PDB entry 7R5V | electron microscopy, 4.55 A resolution (low resolution: residue-level contacts below are approximate; hydrogen-bond / salt-bridge calls are withheld) | chains L and N of the 13 polymer chains in the assembly

# Chain L
Protein: Centromere protein L
Organism: Homo sapiens
Reference sequence: Q8N0S6 (CENPL_HUMAN); numbering as in UniProt (aligned over 1-344)
Sequence (344 residues; row label = number of the first residue in the row):
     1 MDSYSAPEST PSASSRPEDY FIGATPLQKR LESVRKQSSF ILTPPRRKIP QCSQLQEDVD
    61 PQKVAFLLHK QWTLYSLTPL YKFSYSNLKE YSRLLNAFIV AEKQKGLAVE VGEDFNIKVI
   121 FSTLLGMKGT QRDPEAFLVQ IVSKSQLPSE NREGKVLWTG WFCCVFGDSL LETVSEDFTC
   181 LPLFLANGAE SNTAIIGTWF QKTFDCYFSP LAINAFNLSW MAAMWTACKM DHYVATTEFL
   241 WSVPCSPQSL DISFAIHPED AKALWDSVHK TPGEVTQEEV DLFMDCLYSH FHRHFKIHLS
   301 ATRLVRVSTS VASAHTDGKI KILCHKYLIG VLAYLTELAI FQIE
Not modelled in the structure: 1-25, 104-115, 145-154
Curated features (UniProtKB/Swiss-Prot):
  - modified residue: Ser-39 (Phosphoserine), Thr-43 (Phosphothreonine), Ser-53 (Phosphoserine)

# Chain N
Protein: Centromere protein N
Organism: Homo sapiens
Reference sequence: Q96H22 (CENPN_HUMAN); numbering as in UniProt (aligned over 1-339)
Sequence (339 residues; numbered 1 to 339; the number before each row is that of its first residue):
     1 MDETVAEFIK RTILKIPMNE LTTILKAWDF LSENQLQTVN FRQRKESVVQ HLIHLCEEKR
    61 ASISDAALLD IIYMQFHQHQ KVWEVFQMSK GPGEDVDLFD MKQFKNSFKK ILQRALKNVT
   121 VSFRETEENA VWIRIAWGTQ YTKPNQYKPT YVVYYSQTPY AFTSSSMLRR NTPLLGQALT
   181 IASKHHQIVK MDLRSRYLDS LKAIVFKQYN QTFETHNSTT PLQERSLGLD INMDSRIIHE
   241 NIVEKERVQR ITQETFGDYP QPQLEFAQYK LETKFKSGLN GSILAEREEP LRCLIKFSSP
   301 HLLEALKSLA PAGIADAPLS PLLTCIPNKR MNYFKIRDK
Not modelled in the structure: 1, 91-96, 210-232, 278-288, 339
Curated features (UniProtKB/Swiss-Prot):
  - modified residue (Phosphoserine): Ser-226, Ser-235, Ser-282
Reported in the primary citation:
  - binding site for the 171-nt DNA strand: Met-167, Arg-169

# How chain L and chain N interact
Pairs across the interface (41; chain L residue first):
  Val-243(L) / Ile-314(N)
  Gln-248(L) / Pro-300(N)
  Ser-249(L) / Ser-298(N)
  Ser-249(L) / Ser-299(N)
  Ser-249(L) / Ala-305(N)
  Leu-250(L) / Ser-298(N)
  Leu-250(L) / Ser-299(N)
  Leu-250(L) / Ala-305(N)
  Leu-250(L) / Leu-306(N)
  Leu-250(L) / Leu-309(N)
  Asp-251(L) / Lys-296(N)
  Asp-251(L) / Ser-298(N)
  Ser-253(L) / Leu-294(N)
  Ser-253(L) / Ile-295(N)
  Ser-253(L) / Lys-296(N)
  Phe-254(L) / Cys-293(N)
  Phe-254(L) / Leu-294(N)
  Phe-254(L) / Ile-295(N)
  Ala-255(L) / Cys-293(N)
  Ala-255(L) / Leu-294(N)
  Ile-256(L) / Cys-293(N)
  His-257(L) / Arg-292(N)
  Glu-259(L) / Arg-292(N)
  Asp-260(L) / Leu-291(N)
  Asp-260(L) / Arg-292(N)
  Cys-286(L) / Phe-275(N)
  His-290(L) / Cys-293(N)
  His-292(L) / Asp-316(N)
  Arg-293(L) / Thr-273(N)
  Arg-293(L) / Lys-274(N)
  His-294(L) / Thr-273(N)
  His-294(L) / Ser-320(N)
  Phe-295(L) / Ile-295(N)
  Phe-295(L) / Ser-320(N)
  Phe-295(L) / Leu-322(N)
  Lys-296(L) / Ala-315(N)
  Lys-296(L) / Asp-316(N)
  Lys-296(L) / Ser-320(N)
  Ile-297(L) / Ala-315(N)
  His-298(L) / Ile-314(N)
  His-298(L) / Asp-316(N)
Interface residues without a listed pair, chain L (23 interface residues in all): Ile-252, Leu-264
Interface residues without a listed pair, chain N (26 interface residues in all): Leu-271, Pro-290, Phe-297, Leu-302, Gly-313, Leu-319

# In short
23 residues of chain L and 26 residues of chain N are in contact. The paper reports a binding site for the
171-nt DNA strand at Met-167(N) and Arg-169(N).
Chain L is Centromere protein L and chain N is Centromere protein N, both from Homo sapiens; the structure,
Structure of the human CCAN CENP-A alpha-satellite complex, was determined by electron microscopy, deposited
together with 7PB4, 7PB8, 7PII, 7PKN, 7R5R, 7R5S, 7YWX and 7YYH.
